PDB entry 8A0L | X-ray diffraction, 2.00 A resolution | chains A and F of the 6 polymer chains in the assembly

== Chain A ==
Name: Tubulin alpha-1B chain
Organism: Bos taurus
UniProtKB: P81947 (TBA1B_BOVIN); residue numbers follow UniProt; this construct covers 1-451
Amino-acid sequence (451 residues; row label = number of the first residue in the row):
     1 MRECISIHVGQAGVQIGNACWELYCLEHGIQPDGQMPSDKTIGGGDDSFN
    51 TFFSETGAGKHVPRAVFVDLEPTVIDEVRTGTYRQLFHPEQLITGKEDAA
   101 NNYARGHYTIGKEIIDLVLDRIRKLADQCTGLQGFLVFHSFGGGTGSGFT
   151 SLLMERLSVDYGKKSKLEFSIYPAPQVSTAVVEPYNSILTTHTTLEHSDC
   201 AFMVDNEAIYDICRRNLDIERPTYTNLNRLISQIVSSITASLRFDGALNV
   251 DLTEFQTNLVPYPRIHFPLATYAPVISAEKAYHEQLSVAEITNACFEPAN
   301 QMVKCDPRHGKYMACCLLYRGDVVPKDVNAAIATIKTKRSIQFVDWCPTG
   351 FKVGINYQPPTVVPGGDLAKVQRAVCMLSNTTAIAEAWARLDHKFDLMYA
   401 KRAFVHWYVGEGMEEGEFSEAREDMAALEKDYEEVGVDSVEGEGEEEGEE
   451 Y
Not modelled in the structure: 438-451
Bound ions: Ca2+: Asp-39, Thr-41, Gly-44, Glu-55
Ligand contacts: GTP (guanosine-5'-triphosphate): Val-9, Gly-10, Gln-11, Ala-12, Gln-15, Ile-16, Asp-69, Asp-98, Ala-99, Ala-100, Asn-101, Ser-140, Gly-142, Gly-143, Gly-144, Thr-145, Gly-146, Ile-171, Pro-173, Val-177, Ser-178, Thr-179, Glu-183, Asn-206, Tyr-224, Leu-227, Asn-228, Ile-231

== Chain F ==
Name: Tubulin beta-2B chain
Organism: Gallus gallus
UniProtKB: E1BQ43 (E1BQ43_CHICK); residue numbers follow UniProt; this construct covers 1-378
Amino-acid sequence (384 residues; numbered 1 to 384; the number before each row is that of its first residue):
     1 MYTFVVRDENSSVYAEVSRLLLATGQWKRLRKDNPRFNLMLGERNRLPFG
    51 RLGHEPGLVQLVNYYRGADKLCRKASLVKLIKTSPELSESCTWFPESYVI
   101 YPTNLKTPVAPAQNGIRHLINNTRTDEREVFLAAYNRRREGREGNVWIAK
   151 SSAGAKGEGILISSEASELLDFIDEQGQVHVIQKYLEKPLLLEPGHRKFD
   201 IRSWVLVDHLYNIYLYREGVLRTSSEPYNSANFQDKTCHLTNHCIQKEYS
   251 KNYGRYEEGNEMFFEEFNQYLMDALNTTLENSILLQIKHIIRSCLMCIEP
   301 AISTKHLHYQSFQLFGFDFMVDEELKVWLIEVNGAPACAQKLYAELCQGI
   351 VDVAISSVFPLADTGQKTSQPTSIFIKLHHHHHH
Not modelled in the structure: 103-124, 155-159, 363-371, 380-384
Differences from the reference sequence: expression tag (379-384)
Ligand contacts: AMP-PCP (ACP; phosphomethylphosphonic acid adenylate ester): Lys-74, Pro-95, Ile-148, Lys-150, Ile-160, Gln-183, Lys-184, Tyr-185, Leu-186, Lys-198, Asp-200, Arg-202, Arg-222, His-239, Leu-240, Thr-241, Asn-242, Asp-318, Met-320, Ile-330, Glu-331, Asn-333

== How chain A and chain F interact ==
Pairs across the interface (20):
  Gln-176(A) with Pro-56(F)
  Glu-207(A) with His-54(F), salt bridge
  Glu-297(A) with His-306(F)
  Lys-304(A) with His-54(F)
  Asp-306(A) with Arg-66(F); Leu-307(F)
  Arg-308(A) with Pro-300(F), hydrogen bond (side chain-backbone); Ala-301(F), hydrogen bond (side chain-backbone); Ile-302(F); Ser-303(F), hydrogen bond (side chain-backbone)
  His-309(A) with Arg-66(F), hydrogen bond (side chain-backbone); Gly-67(F); Ala-301(F)
  Ser-340(A) with Ala-301(F)
  Glu-386(A) with Gly-50(F); Arg-66(F), salt bridge
  Arg-390(A) with Gly-50(F); His-54(F)
  His-393(A) with Arg-51(F)
  Glu-433(A) with Arg-46(F), salt bridge
Also at the interface, not in a pair above, chain A (15 interface residues in all): Pro-298, Cys-305, Lys-338
Also at the interface, not in a pair above, chain F (14 interface residues in all): His-308

== In short ==
Chain A and chain F form an interface of 15 and 14 residues respectively; the contacts include 4 hydrogen
bonds and 3 salt bridges. Among the polar pairs are Glu-207(A)/His-54(F), Glu-386(A)/Arg-66(F) and
Glu-433(A)/Arg-46(F). Bound to chain A: GTP. Ligands of chain F: AMP-PCP.
Here chain A is Tubulin alpha-1B chain (Bos taurus) and chain F is Tubulin beta-2B chain (Gallus gallus).
Entry 8A0L (Tubulin-CW1-complex) was determined by X-ray diffraction together with 7ZX2 from the same study.
